Entry 8TO8 (electron microscopy, 2.90 A resolution); this record covers chains I and K of the 9 polymer chains in the assembly.

# Chain I
Molecule: DNA-directed RNA polymerase subunit beta
From: Escherichia coli (strain K12)
Notes: EC 2.7.7.6
Reference sequence: P0A8V2 (RPOB_ECOLI); residues 1-1342 here = UniProt positions 1-1342
Chain sequence (1342 residues; row label = number of the first residue in the row):
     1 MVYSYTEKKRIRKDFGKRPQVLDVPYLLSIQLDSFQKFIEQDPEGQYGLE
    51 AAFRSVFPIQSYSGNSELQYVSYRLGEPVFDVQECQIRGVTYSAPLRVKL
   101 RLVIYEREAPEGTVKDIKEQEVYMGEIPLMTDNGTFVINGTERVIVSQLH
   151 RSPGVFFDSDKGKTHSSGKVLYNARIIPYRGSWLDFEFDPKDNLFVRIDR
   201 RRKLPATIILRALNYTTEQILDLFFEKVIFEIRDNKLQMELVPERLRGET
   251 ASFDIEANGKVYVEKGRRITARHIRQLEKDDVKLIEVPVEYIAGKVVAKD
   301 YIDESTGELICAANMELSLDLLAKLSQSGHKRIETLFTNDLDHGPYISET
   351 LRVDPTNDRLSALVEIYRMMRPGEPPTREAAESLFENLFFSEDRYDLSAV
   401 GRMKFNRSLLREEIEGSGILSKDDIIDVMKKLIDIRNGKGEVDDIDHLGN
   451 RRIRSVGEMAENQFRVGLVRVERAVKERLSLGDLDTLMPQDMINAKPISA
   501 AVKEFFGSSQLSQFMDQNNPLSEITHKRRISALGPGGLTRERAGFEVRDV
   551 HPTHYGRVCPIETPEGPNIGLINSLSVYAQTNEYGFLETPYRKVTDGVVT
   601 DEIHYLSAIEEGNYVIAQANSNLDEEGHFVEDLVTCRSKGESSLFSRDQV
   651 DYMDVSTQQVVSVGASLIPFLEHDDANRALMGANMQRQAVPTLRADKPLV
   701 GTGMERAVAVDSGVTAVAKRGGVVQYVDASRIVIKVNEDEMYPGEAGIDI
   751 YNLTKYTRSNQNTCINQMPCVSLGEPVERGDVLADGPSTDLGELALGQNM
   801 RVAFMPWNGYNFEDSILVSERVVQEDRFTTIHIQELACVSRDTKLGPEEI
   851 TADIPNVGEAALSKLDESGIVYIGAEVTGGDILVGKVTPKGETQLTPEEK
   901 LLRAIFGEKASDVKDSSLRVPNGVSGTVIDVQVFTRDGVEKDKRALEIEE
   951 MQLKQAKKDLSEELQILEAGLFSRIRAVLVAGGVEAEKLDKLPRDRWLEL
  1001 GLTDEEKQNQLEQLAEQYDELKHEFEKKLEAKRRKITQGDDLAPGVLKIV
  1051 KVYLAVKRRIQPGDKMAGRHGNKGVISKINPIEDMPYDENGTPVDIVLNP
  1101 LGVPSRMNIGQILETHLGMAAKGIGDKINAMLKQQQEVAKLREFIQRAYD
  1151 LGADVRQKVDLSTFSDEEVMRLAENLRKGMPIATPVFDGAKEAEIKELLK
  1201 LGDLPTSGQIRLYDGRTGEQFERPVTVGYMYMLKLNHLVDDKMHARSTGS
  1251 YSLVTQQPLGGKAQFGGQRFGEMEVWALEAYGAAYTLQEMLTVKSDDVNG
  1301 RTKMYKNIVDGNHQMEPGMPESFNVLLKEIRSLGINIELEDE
Unresolved in the structure: 1, 233-235, 1342
Residues lining bound ligands:
  - 4QM ((3R,5S,7R,8R,9S,10S,12S,13R,14S,17R)-10,13-dimethyl-17-[(2R)-pentan-2-yl]-2,3,4,5,6,7,8,9,11,12,14,15,16,17-tetradecahydro-1H-cyclopenta[a]phenanthrene-3,7,12-triol), molecule 1: Gln46, Tyr47, Tyr179, Asp396, Ser398, Ala399, Val400, Arg452, Glu458, Glu461, Asn462, Glu583, Tyr584
  - 4QM, molecule 2: Gln725, Tyr726, Arg731, Glu962, Gln965, Ile966
Curated features (UniProtKB/Swiss-Prot):
  - modified residue (N6-acetyllysine): Lys1022, Lys1200

# Chain K
Molecule: DNA-directed RNA polymerase subunit omega
From: Escherichia coli (strain K12)
Notes: EC 2.7.7.6
Reference sequence: P0A800 (RPOZ_ECOLI); residues 1-91 here = UniProt positions 1-91
Chain sequence (91 residues; row label = number of the first residue in the row):
     1 MARVTVQDAVEKIGNRFDLVLVAARRARQMQVGGKDPLVPEENDKTTVIA
    51 LREIEEGLINNQILDVRERQEQQEQEAAELQAVTAIAEGRR
Unresolved in the structure: 1, 77-91

# Chain I / chain K interface
Pairs across the interface - 6 pairs, chain I then chain K:
  Gly1282(I) - Phe17(K)
  Tyr1285(I) - Leu21(K)  hydrophobic
  Gly1311(I) - Gln31(K)
  His1313(I) - Arg28(K)  hydrogen bond (backbone-side chain)
  His1313(I) - Gln31(K)  hydrogen bond
  Gln1314(I) - Arg28(K)
Interface residues without a listed pair, chain I (6 interface residues in all): Asn1312
Interface residues without a listed pair, chain K (5 interface residues in all): Val32

# In short
6 residues of chain I and 5 residues of chain K are in contact, with 2 hydrogen bonds. Polar contacts include
His1313(I)-Arg28(K) and His1313(I)-Gln31(K). Bound to chain I: compound 4QM.
Here chain I is DNA-directed RNA polymerase subunit beta and chain K is DNA-directed RNA polymerase subunit
omega, both from Escherichia coli (strain K12). Entry 8TO8 (Escherichia coli RNA polymerase unwinding
intermediate (I1b) at the lambda PR promoter) was determined by electron microscopy together with 8TO1, 8TO6,
8TOE and 8TOM from the same study.
